Entry 9BXA (electron microscopy, 3.37 A resolution); this record covers chains A and F of the 7 polymer chains in the assembly.

== Chain A ==
Molecule: MnxG
Organism: Bacillus sp. (in: firmicutes)
UniProt: A7KBU7 (A7KBU7_9BACI); residue numbers follow UniProt; this construct covers 1-1227
Sequence (1227 residues; each row starts with the number of its first residue):
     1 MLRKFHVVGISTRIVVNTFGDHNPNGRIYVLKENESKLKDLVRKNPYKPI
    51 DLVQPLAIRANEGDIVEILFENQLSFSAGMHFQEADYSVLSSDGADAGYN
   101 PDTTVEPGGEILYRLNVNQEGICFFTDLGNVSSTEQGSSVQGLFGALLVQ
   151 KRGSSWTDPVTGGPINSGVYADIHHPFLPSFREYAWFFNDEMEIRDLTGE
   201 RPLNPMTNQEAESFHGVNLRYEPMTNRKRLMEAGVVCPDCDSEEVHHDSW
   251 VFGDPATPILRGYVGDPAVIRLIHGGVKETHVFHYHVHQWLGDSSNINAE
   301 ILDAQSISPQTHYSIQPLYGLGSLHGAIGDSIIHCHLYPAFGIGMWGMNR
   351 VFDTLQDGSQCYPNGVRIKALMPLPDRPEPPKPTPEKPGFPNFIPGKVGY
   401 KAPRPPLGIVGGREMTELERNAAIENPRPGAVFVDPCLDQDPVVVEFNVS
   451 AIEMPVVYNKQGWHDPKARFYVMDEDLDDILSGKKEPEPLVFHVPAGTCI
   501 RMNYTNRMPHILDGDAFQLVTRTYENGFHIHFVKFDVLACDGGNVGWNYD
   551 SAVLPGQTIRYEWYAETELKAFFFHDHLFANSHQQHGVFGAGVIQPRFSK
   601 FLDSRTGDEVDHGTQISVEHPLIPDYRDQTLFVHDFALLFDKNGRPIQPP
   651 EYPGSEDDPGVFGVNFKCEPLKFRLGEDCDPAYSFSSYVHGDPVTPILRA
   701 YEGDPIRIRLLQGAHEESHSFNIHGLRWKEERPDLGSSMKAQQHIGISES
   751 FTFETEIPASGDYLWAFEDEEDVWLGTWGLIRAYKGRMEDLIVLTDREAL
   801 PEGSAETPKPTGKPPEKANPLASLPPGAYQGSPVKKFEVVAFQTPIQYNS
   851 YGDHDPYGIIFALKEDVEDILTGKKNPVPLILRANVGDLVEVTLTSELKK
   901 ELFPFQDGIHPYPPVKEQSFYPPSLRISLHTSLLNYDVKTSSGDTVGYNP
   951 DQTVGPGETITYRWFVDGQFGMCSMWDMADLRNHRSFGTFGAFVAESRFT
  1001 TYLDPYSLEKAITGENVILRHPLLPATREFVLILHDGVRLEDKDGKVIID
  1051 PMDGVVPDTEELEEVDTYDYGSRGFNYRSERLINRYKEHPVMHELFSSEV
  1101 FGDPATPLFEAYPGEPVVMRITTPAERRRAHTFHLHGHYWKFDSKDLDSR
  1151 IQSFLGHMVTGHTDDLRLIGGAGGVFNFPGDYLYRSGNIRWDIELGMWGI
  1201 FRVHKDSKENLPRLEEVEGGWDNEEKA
Not modelled in the structure: 1218-1227
Sequence notes: engineered mutation Ala-340 (His in A7KBU7)
Disulfide bonds: Cys-237/Cys-240, Cys-437/Cys-499

== Chain F ==
Molecule: MnxF
Organism: Bacillus sp. (in: firmicutes)
UniProt: A7KBU6 (A7KBU6_9BACI); numbering as in UniProt (aligned over 1-103)
Sequence (103 residues; numbered 1 to 103; the number before each row is that of its first residue):
     1 MEALFPMSTDYSKMTDVNEIHDSAILEHFRNGIGHKTLVISPSYPYMFVG
    51 IIKELIGDTVMIDVETTHFAQLENREWYIHIHNIEVFYIERPGAPKIPKL
   101 EDY
Not modelled in the structure: 1-16

== Chain A / chain F interface ==
Pairs across the interface (7):
  Met-1(A) / Tyr-103(F)
  Arg-152(A) / Thr-67(F)  hydrogen bond (side chain-backbone)
  Arg-152(A) / His-68(F)  hydrogen bond (side chain-backbone)
  Arg-152(A) / Phe-69(F)
  Arg-152(A) / Ala-70(F)
  Gly-153(A) / Leu-100(F)
  Phe-177(A) / Pro-98(F)
Also at the interface, not in a pair above, chain F (9 interface residues in all): Leu-38, Asp-102

== Overview ==
The interface between chain A and chain F involves 4 residues on one side and 9 on the other, with 2 hydrogen
bonds. Among the polar pairs are Arg-152(A)/Thr-67(F) and Arg-152(A)/His-68(F).
Here chain A is MnxG and chain F is MnxF, both from Bacillus sp. (in: firmicutes). Entry 9BXA (Structure of
Mnx H340A complex from Bacillus sp. PL-12) was determined by electron microscopy.
